PDB entry 8G85 | electron microscopy, 3.99 A resolution | chains J and H of the 12 polymer chains in the assembly

# Chain J
Molecule: Envelope glycoprotein gp120
From: Human immunodeficiency virus 1
UniProtKB: Q2N0S6 (Q2N0S6_9HIV1); the construct lacks a stretch of the UniProt sequence and is renumbered around it, so the offset changes along the chain: 31-141 = UniProt 30-140; 150-184 = UniProt 141-175; 190-309 = UniProt 189-308; 312-321 = UniProt 309-318; 2 more segments
Amino-acid sequence (481 residues; each row starts with the number of its first residue; note: 16 numbers in that range are skipped by the numbering (no residue carries them; nothing is unmodelled there); a row labelled like 184A-184M holds insertion residues (184A, then the next letters in order)):
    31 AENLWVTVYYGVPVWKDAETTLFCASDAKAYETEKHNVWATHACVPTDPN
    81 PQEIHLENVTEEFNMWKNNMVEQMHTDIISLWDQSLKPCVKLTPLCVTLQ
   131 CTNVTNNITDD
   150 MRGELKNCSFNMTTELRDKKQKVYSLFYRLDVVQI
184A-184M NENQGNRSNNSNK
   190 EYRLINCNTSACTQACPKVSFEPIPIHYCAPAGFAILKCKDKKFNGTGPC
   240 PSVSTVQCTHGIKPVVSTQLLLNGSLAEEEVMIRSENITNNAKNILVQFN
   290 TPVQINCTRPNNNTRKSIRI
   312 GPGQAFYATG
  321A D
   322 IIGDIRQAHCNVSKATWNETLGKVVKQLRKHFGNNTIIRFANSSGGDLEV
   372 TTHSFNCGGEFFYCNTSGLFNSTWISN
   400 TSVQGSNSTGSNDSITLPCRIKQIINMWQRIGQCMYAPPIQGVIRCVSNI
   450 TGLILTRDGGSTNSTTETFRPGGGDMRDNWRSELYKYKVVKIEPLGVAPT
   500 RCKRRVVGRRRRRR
Disordered / not traced: 31, 59-65, 184A-184M, 400-410, 506-513
Construct notes: conflict Cys201 (Ile200 in Q2N0S6), Asn332 (Thr330 in Q2N0S6), Cys433 (Ala430 in Q2N0S6), Cys501 (Ala498 in Q2N0S6), Arg509 (Glu506 in Q2N0S6), Arg510 (Lys507 in Q2N0S6), Arg512 (Ala509 in Q2N0S6), Arg513 (Val510 in Q2N0S6)
Cystine bridges: Cys54-Cys74, Cys119-Cys205, Cys126-Cys196, Cys131-Cys157, Cys201-Cys433, Cys218-Cys247, Cys228-Cys239, Cys296-Cys331, Cys378-Cys445, Cys385-Cys418
Covalently attached groups: glycan linked to Asn88; N-acetylglucosamine (NAG) linked to Asn133, Asn156, Asn160, Asn197, Asn234, Asn262, Asn276, Asn295, Asn301, Asn332, Asn339, Asn355, Asn363, Asn386, Asn392, Asn448

# Chain H
Molecule: vFP52.02 Heavy
From: Mus musculus
Amino-acid sequence (116 residues; each row starts with the number of its first residue; note: 1 number in that range is skipped by the numbering (no residue carries it; nothing is unmodelled there); a row labelled like 82A-82C holds insertion residues (82A, then the next letters in order)):
     1 DVQLQESGPGLVKPSQSLSLTCSVTGYSITSAYYW
   35A N
    36 WIRQFPGKKLEWMGYLLYDGSTGYNPSLKNRISITRDTSKNQFFLKL
82A-82C NSV
    83 TPEDTATYYCSREGNNR
   101 SYWGQGTTLIVSS
Disordered / not traced: 1
Cystine bridges: Cys22-Cys92

# Interface between chain J and chain H
Residue-residue contacts (5):
  Asn80(J) - Ser28(H)
  Gln82(J) - Ser31(H)  hydrogen bond
  Glu83(J) - Tyr27(H)
  His85(J) - Arg99(H)  hydrogen bond
  Glu87(J) - Asn97(H)

# Summary
Chain J and chain H each contribute 5 residues to their interface; the contacts include 2 hydrogen bonds.
Polar pairs include Gln82(J)-Ser31(H) and His85(J)-Arg99(H). Covalently linked N-acetylglucosamine: at
Asn133(J), Asn156(J), Asn160(J), Asn197(J), Asn234(J) and Asn262(J) and 10 more.
Here chain J is Envelope glycoprotein gp120 (Human immunodeficiency virus 1) and chain H is vFP52.02 Heavy
(Mus musculus). Entry 8G85 (vFP52.02 Fab in complex with BG505 DS-SOSIP Env trimer) was determined by electron
microscopy together with 8FR6, 8G9X, 8G9Y and 8GAS from the same study.
